PDB entry 8PTG | electron microscopy, 2.90 A resolution | chains E and F of the 7 polymer chains in the assembly

== Chain E (and F) ==
Name: Transcription termination factor Rho
From: Escherichia coli
Notes: EC 3.6.4.-; chain F of this document is another copy of the same molecule, construct and numbering; everything in this record applies to it too
UniProt: P0AG30 (RHO_ECOLI); residue numbers follow UniProt; this construct covers 1-419
Chain sequence (419 residues; each row starts with the number of its first residue):
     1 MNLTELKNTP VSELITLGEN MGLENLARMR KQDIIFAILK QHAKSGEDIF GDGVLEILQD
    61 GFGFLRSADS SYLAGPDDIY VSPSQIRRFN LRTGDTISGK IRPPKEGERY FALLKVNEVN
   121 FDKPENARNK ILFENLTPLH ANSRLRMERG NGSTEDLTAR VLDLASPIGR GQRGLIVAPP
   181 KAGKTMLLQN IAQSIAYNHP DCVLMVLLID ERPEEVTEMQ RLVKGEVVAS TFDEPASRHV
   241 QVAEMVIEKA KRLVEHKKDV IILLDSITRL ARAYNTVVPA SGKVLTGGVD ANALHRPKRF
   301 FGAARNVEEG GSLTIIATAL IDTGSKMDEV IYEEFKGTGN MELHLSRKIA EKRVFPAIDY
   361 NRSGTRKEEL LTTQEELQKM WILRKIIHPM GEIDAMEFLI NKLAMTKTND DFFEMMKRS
Metal / ion sites: Mg2+: Thr185 (together with ADP)
Ligand contacts:
  - ADP / beryllium trifluoride, molecule 1: Pro179, Pro180, Lys181, Ala182, Gly183, Lys184, Thr185, Met186, Arg212, Glu215, Leu320, Phe355
  - ADP / beryllium trifluoride, molecule 2: Lys336, Gly337, Thr365, Arg366, Lys367
Curated features (UniProtKB/Swiss-Prot):
  - region: Gly61 to Arg66 (RNA-binding 1), Asp78 to Tyr80 (RNA-binding 1), Glu108 to Tyr110 (RNA-binding 1), Val284 to Gly288 (RNA-binding 2)
  - binding site (ATP): Gly169 to Gly174, Lys181 to Met186, Arg212
  - site: Lys326 (RNA-binding 2)
  - mutagenesis: Phe62 (F62L/A: Defective for RNA-binding), Phe64 (F64L/A: Defective for RNA-binding), Lys181 (K181Q: Partial loss of ATPase, helicase and termination activity), Lys184 (K184Q: Improves ATPase and helicase activity but reduced termination activity), Cys202 (C202G/S: Does not affect the kinetics of ATP hydrolysis and inhibition by bicyclomycin), Asp265 (D265N: Loss of ATPase activity, helicase and termination activity)
From the paper describing this entry:
  - binding site for rut RNA: Phe62, Pro83, Ser84, Gln85, Arg87, Arg88, Lys115
  - mutagenesis - R88E: abolished binding to rut RNA
  - mutagenesis - K115E: decreased binding to rut RNA
  - mutagenesis - F89S: unchanged binding to rut RNA

== How chain E and chain F interact ==
Residue-residue contacts - 36 pairs, chain E then chain F:
  Lys181(E) with Glu342(F); Arg366(F)
  Arg212(E) with Arg173(F); Gly337(F), hydrogen bond (side chain-backbone); Thr338(F); Arg366(F)
  Pro213(E) with Pro138(F), hydrophobic; Arg173(F); Arg305(F)
  Glu214(E) with Leu139(F); His140(F); Arg173(F), salt bridge; Asn340(F), hydrogen bond
  Thr217(E) with Pro138(F), hydrogen bond (side chain-backbone); Leu139(F)
  Glu218(E) with His140(F), salt bridge; Lys367(F), salt bridge
  Arg221(E) with Leu139(F); Glu308(F), salt bridge
  Phe232(E) with Arg173(F); Lys298(F); Gly302(F); Thr338(F)
  Asp233(E) with His295(F), hydrogen bond (backbone-side chain); Arg299(F)
  Glu234(E) with His295(F)
  Pro235(E) with His295(F)
  Asn275(E) with Lys283(F)
  Thr276(E) with Lys283(F); Ala291(F)
  Val278(E) with Lys283(F)
  Ala280(E) with Lys283(F)
  Gly288(E) with Thr286(F)
  Thr323(E) with Lys336(F)
  Glu351(E) with His388(F)
  Arg353(E) with Trp381(F)
Also at the interface, not in a pair above, chain E (23 interface residues in all): Pro180, Met186, Asp210, Glu215
Also at the interface, not in a pair above, chain F (24 interface residues in all): Leu285, Thr365

== In short ==
23 residues of chain E and 24 residues of chain F are in contact; the contacts include 4 hydrogen bonds and 4
salt bridges. Among the polar pairs are Glu214(E)-Arg173(F), Glu218(E)-His140(F) and Glu218(E)-Lys367(F). From
the paper: a binding site for rut RNA at Phe62(E), Pro83(E) and Ser84(E) among others; R88E of chain E
abolishes binding to rut RNA; 3 substitutions were tested in all.
Chain E and chain F are both Transcription termination factor Rho (Escherichia coli); the structure, Structure
of the transcription termination factor Rho bound to RNA at the PBS and SBS, was determined by electron
microscopy together with 8PTM, 8PTN, 8PTO and 8PTP from the same study.
